PDB entry 8AA1 | electron microscopy, 2.90 A resolution | chains J and I of the 4 polymer chains in the assembly

# Chain J
Protein: SusD homolog
Organism: Bacteroides thetaiotaomicron VPI-5482
UniProtKB: Q8A6W4 (Q8A6W4_BACTN); residues -17 to 552 here correspond to UniProt positions 1-570 (UniProt number = residue number + 18)
Amino-acid sequence (580 residues; each row starts with the number of its first residue; numbers below 1 keep their minus sign (Met-17 is residue -17)):
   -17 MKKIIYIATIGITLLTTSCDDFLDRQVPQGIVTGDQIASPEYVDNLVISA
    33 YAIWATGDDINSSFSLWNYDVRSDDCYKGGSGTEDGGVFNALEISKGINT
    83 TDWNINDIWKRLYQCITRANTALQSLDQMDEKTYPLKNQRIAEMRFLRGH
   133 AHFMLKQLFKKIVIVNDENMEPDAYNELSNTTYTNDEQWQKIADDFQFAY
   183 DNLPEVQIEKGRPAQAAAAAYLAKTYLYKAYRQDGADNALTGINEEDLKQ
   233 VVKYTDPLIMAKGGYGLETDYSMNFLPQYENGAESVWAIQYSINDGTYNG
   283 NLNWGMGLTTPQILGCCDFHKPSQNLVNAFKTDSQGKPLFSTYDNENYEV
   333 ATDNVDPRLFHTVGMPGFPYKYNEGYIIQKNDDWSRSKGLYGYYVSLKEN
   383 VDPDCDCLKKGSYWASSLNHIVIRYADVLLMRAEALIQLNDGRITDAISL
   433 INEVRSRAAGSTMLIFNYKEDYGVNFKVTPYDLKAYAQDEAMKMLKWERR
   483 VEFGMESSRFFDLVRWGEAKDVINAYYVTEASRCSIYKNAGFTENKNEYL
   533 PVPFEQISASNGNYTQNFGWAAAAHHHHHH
Unresolved in the structure: -17 to 1, 553-562
Differences from the reference sequence: expression tag (553-562)
Disulfide bonds: Cys387-Cys389
Metal / ion sites: Mg2+: Glu262, Tyr273, Ser399, Asn401
Residues lining bound ligands: beta-D-fructofuranose (FRU): Asp41, Ile42, Asn43, Asp67, Gly68, Phe71, Trp85, Leu290, Cys298, Cys299, Phe301, Arg368, Lys392, Ser394, Tyr395

# Chain I
Protein: SusC homolog
Organism: Bacteroides thetaiotaomicron VPI-5482
UniProtKB: Q8A6W3 (Q8A6W3_BACTN); residues -24 to 1016 here correspond to UniProt positions 1-1041 (UniProt number = residue number + 25)
Amino-acid sequence (1041 residues; numbered -24 to 1016; the number before each row is that of its first residue; numbers below 1 keep their minus sign (Met-24 is residue -24)):
   -24 MPGIMKNKKLLCSVCFLFAFMSALWGQNITVKGNVTSKTDGQPIIGASVV
    26 ETTATTNGTITDFDGNFTLSVPVNSTLKITYIGYKPVTVKAAAIVNVLLE
    76 EDTQMVDEVVVTGYTTQRKADLTGAVSVVKVDEIQKQGENNPVKALQGRV
   126 PGMNITADGNPSGSATVRIRGIGTLNNNDPLYIIDGVPTKAGMHELNGND
   176 IESIQVLKDAASASIYGSRAANGVIIITTKQGKKGQIKINFDASVSASMY
   226 QSKMNVLNTEQYGRAMWQAYVNDGENPNGNALGYAYNWGYNADGNPVLYG
   276 MTLSKYLDSKNTMPVADTDWFDEITRTGVIQQYNLSVSNGSEKGSSFFSL
   326 GYYKNLGVIKDTDFDRFSARMNSDYKLIDDILTIGQHFTLNRTSEVQAPG
   376 GIIETALDIPSAIPVYASDGSWGGPVGGWPDRRNPRAVLEYNKDNRYTYW
   426 RMFGDAYVNLTPFKGFNLRSTFGLDYANKQARYFTYPYQEGTQTNNGKSA
   476 VEAKQEHWTKWMWNAIATYQLEVGKHRGDVMIGMELNREDDSHFSGYKED
   526 FSILTPDYMWPDAGSGTAQAYGAGEGYSLVSFFGKMNYSYADRYLLSLTL
   576 RRDGSSRFGKNHRYATFPSVSLGWRITQENFMKELTWLDDLKLRASWGQT
   626 GNQEISNLARYTIYAPNYGTTDSFGGQSYGTAYDITGSNGGGVLPSGFKR
   676 NQIGNDNIKWETTTQTNVGIDFSLFKQSLYGSLEYYYKKATDILTEMAGV
   726 GVLGEGGSRWINSGAMKNQGFEFNLGYRNKTAFGLTYDLNGNISTYRNEI
   776 LELPETVAANGKFGGNGVKSVVGHTYGAQVGYIADGIFKSQDEVDNHATQ
   826 EGAAVGRIRYRDIDHNGVIDERDQNWIYDPTPSFSYGLNIYLEYKNFDLT
   876 MFWQGVQGVDIISDVKKKSDFWSASNVGFLNKGTRLLNAWSPTNPNSDIP
   926 ALTRSDTNNEQRVSTYFVENGSFLKLRNIQLGYTVPAVISKKMRMDRLRF
   976 YCSAQNLLTIKSKNFTGEDPENPNFSYPIPVNITFGLNIGF
Unresolved in the structure: -24 to 92
Metal / ion sites: Mg2+: Asp837, Asp839, Asn841, Val843, Asp848
Residues lining bound ligands:
  - beta-D-fructofuranose (FRU), molecule 1: Lys165, Ala166, Gly167, His169, Glu170, Gln372, Tyr422, Tyr424, Lys454, Glu481, Trp483
  - beta-D-fructofuranose (FRU), molecule 2: Gly375, Gly376, Glu379, Thr380, Asp406, Arg407, Gln468, Phe649, Gln652, Asn901, Val902
Reported in the primary citation:
  - binding site for beta-D-fructofuranose: Phe649

# Chain J / chain I interface
Residue-residue contacts (165; chain J residue first):
  Asp2(J) - Tyr589(I)
  Phe4(J) - Trp486(I)  hydrophobic
  Phe4(J) - Leu511(I)  hydrophobic
  Phe4(J) - Asn512(I)
  Phe4(J) - Arg513(I)  hydrogen bond (backbone-side chain)
  Phe4(J) - Ser553(I)
  Phe4(J) - Val555(I)  hydrophobic
  Leu5(J) - Ser553(I)
  Leu5(J) - Leu554(I)
  Leu5(J) - Val555(I)  hydrophobic
  Leu5(J) - Ser581(I)
  Leu5(J) - Arg588(I)  hydrogen bond (backbone-side chain)
  Leu5(J) - Tyr589(I)
  Asp6(J) - Lys585(I)  salt bridge
  Asp6(J) - Arg588(I)  salt bridge
  Arg7(J) - Arg513(I)
  Arg7(J) - Asp515(I)  salt bridge
  Gln8(J) - Asp515(I)  hydrogen bond
  Gln8(J) - Gly551(I)
  Gln8(J) - Tyr552(I)  hydrogen bond (side chain-backbone)
  Pro10(J) - Leu633(I)  hydrophobic
  Gln11(J) - Gly549(I)
  Gly12(J) - Pro641(I)
  Ile13(J) - Ile638(I)  hydrophobic
  Ile13(J) - Tyr639(I)
  Val14(J) - Thr637(I)
  Val14(J) - Ile638(I)
  Val14(J) - Tyr639(I)  hydrogen bond (backbone-backbone)
  Val14(J) - Phe673(I)  hydrophobic
  Thr15(J) - Thr637(I)
  Gly16(J) - Thr637(I)  hydrogen bond (backbone-backbone)
  Ile19(J) - Tyr639(I)  hydrophobic
  Ile19(J) - Phe673(I)  hydrophobic
  Tyr24(J) - Phe673(I)  hydrophobic
  Asn27(J) - Ser671(I)
  Asn27(J) - Gly672(I)
  Asn27(J) - Phe673(I)
  Leu28(J) - Phe673(I)
  Ile30(J) - Pro670(I)
  Ile30(J) - Ser671(I)
  Ser31(J) - Thr656(I)
  Ser31(J) - Gly672(I)
  Ser31(J) - Phe673(I)  hydrogen bond (side chain-backbone)
  Tyr33(J) - Tyr658(I)
  Ala34(J) - Gly655(I)
  Ala34(J) - Thr656(I)
  Ala34(J) - Ala657(I)
  Ala34(J) - Tyr658(I)
  Ile35(J) - Tyr654(I)  hydrophobic
  Thr38(J) - Gly651(I)
  Thr38(J) - Gln652(I)
  Thr38(J) - Ser653(I)
  Thr38(J) - Tyr654(I)  hydrogen bond (backbone-backbone)
  Thr38(J) - Gly655(I)  hydrogen bond (side chain-backbone)
  Asp40(J) - Gly650(I)
  Asp40(J) - Gly651(I)
  Asp41(J) - Phe649(I)
  Asp41(J) - Gly650(I)
  Asp41(J) - Gln652(I)
  Ile42(J) - Gly650(I)  hydrogen bond (backbone-backbone)
  Ser63(J) - Asn901(I)
  Ser63(J) - Val902(I)
  Ser63(J) - Gly903(I)  hydrogen bond (side chain-backbone)
  Glu66(J) - Ser898(I)
  Glu66(J) - Ser900(I)
  Glu66(J) - Asn901(I)
  Glu66(J) - Arg929(I)
  Glu66(J) - Ser930(I)
  Glu66(J) - Asp931(I)  hydrogen bond (side chain-backbone)
  Glu66(J) - Gln936(I)
  Asp67(J) - Asn901(I)  hydrogen bond (backbone-backbone)
  Lys78(J) - Glu826(I)
  Asn81(J) - Glu846(I)
  Thr82(J) - Glu846(I)  hydrogen bond
  Thr83(J) - Glu846(I)  hydrogen bond (backbone-side chain)
  Arg93(J) - Gln652(I)  hydrogen bond
  Arg93(J) - Tyr654(I)  hydrogen bond
  Tyr95(J) - Gly726(I)
  Tyr95(J) - Val727(I)  hydrophobic
  Tyr95(J) - Gly729(I)
  Gln96(J) - Tyr654(I)  hydrogen bond
  Gln96(J) - Gly729(I)
  Gln96(J) - Glu730(I)
  Thr99(J) - Val727(I)
  Thr99(J) - Leu728(I)
  Thr99(J) - Gly729(I)
  Thr99(J) - Glu730(I)
  Arg100(J) - Tyr654(I)
  Arg100(J) - Gly655(I)
  Arg100(J) - Lys674(I)
  Arg100(J) - Glu730(I)  salt bridge
  Thr103(J) - Tyr639(I)
  Pro154(J) - Ile678(I)  hydrophobic
  Tyr157(J) - Val727(I)
  Tyr157(J) - Leu728(I)  hydrophobic
  Asn158(J) - Val725(I)
  Glu191(J) - Ile660(I)
  Lys192(J) - Ile660(I)
  Lys192(J) - Thr661(I)  hydrogen bond (backbone-backbone)
  Gly193(J) - Ile660(I)  hydrogen bond (backbone-backbone)
  Arg194(J) - Ile660(I)
  Glu262(J) - Asn664(I)  hydrogen bond
  Asn263(J) - Gly662(I)  hydrogen bond (side chain-backbone)
  Ala270(J) - Tyr658(I)
  Ile271(J) - Tyr658(I)
  Gln272(J) - Tyr658(I)  hydrogen bond (backbone-side chain)
  Gln272(J) - Asp659(I)
  Gln272(J) - Gly662(I)
  Tyr273(J) - Asn664(I)  hydrogen bond (backbone-side chain)
  Ser274(J) - Asp659(I)
  Ser274(J) - Asn664(I)
  Ser274(J) - Gly665(I)
  Ser274(J) - Leu669(I)
  Ile275(J) - Asn664(I)
  Ile275(J) - Gly665(I)
  Ile275(J) - Gly666(I)
  Asn276(J) - Gly666(I)  hydrogen bond (backbone-backbone)
  Asn276(J) - Gly667(I)
  Asp277(J) - Tyr643(I)  hydrogen bond (backbone-side chain)
  Asp277(J) - Gly667(I)
  Asp277(J) - Leu669(I)
  Gly278(J) - Gln544(I)  hydrogen bond (backbone-side chain)
  Gly278(J) - Tyr643(I)
  Gly278(J) - Thr645(I)
  Thr279(J) - Gln544(I)  hydrogen bond (backbone-side chain)
  Thr279(J) - Gly644(I)
  Tyr280(J) - Lys473(I)
  Tyr280(J) - Tyr522(I)  hydrogen bond
  Tyr280(J) - Gln544(I)
  Tyr280(J) - Tyr546(I)
  Tyr280(J) - Gly644(I)
  Tyr280(J) - Thr645(I)
  Tyr280(J) - Asp647(I)
  Asn283(J) - Ala657(I)  hydrogen bond (side chain-backbone)
  Asn283(J) - Leu669(I)
  Trp286(J) - Gly650(I)
  Trp286(J) - Gly651(I)
  Cys298(J) - Asp406(I)  hydrogen bond
  Asp364(J) - Ala256(I)
  Asp364(J) - Gly402(I)
  Asp364(J) - Gly403(I)  hydrogen bond (side chain-backbone)
  Arg368(J) - Asp406(I)  salt bridge
  Arg368(J) - Val902(I)
  Lys370(J) - Asn255(I)
  Lys370(J) - Leu257(I)
  Lys370(J) - Gly403(I)  hydrogen bond (side chain-backbone)
  Lys370(J) - Phe904(I)
  Lys392(J) - Thr469(I)
  Lys392(J) - Asn471(I)
  Ser394(J) - Phe649(I)
  Tyr395(J) - Phe649(I)
  Trp396(J) - Asn471(I)
  Ser399(J) - Asn664(I)  hydrogen bond (backbone-side chain)
  Asn521(J) - Glu826(I)
  Phe536(J) - Gly792(I)
  Phe536(J) - Val793(I)
  Glu537(J) - Ala784(I)
  Glu537(J) - Asn785(I)
  Gln538(J) - Val725(I)
  Gln538(J) - Gly726(I)
  Ser540(J) - Glu780(I)
  Ser540(J) - Ala784(I)
  Ala541(J) - Glu780(I)
  Ala541(J) - Ala784(I)
  Tyr546(J) - Val727(I)
Also at the interface, not in a pair above, chain J (89 interface residues in all): Ala37, Gly39, Thr65, Trp91, Lys92, Val145, Val147, Leu160, Asn281, Gly297, Asn401, Asn543
Also at the interface, not in a pair above, chain I (95 interface residues in all): Thr467, Asn470, Glu514, Glu550, Gly579, Ser580, Tyr636, Ala640, Thr646, Arg675, Thr781

# Overview
89 residues of chain J face 95 of chain I across their interface; the contacts include 34 hydrogen bonds and 5
salt bridges. Among the polar pairs are Asp6(J)-Lys585(I), Asp6(J)-Arg588(I) and Arg7(J)-Asp515(I). One
beta-D-fructofuranose molecule is bound between chain J and chain I. The paper reports a binding site for
beta-D-fructofuranose at Phe649(I).
Here chain J is SusD homolog and chain I is SusC homolog, both from Bacteroides thetaiotaomicron VPI-5482.
Entry 8AA1 (Core SusCD transporter units from the levan utilisome with levan fructo-oligosaccharides DP 8-12)
was determined by electron microscopy together with 8A9Y, 8AA0, 8AA2 and 8AA3 from the same study.
